Entry 6ZKW (X-ray diffraction, 2.26 A resolution); this record covers chains A and D of the 5 polymer chains in the assembly.

[Chain A]
Protein: HLA class I histocompatibility antigen, alpha chain E
Source organism: Homo sapiens
UniProtKB: P13747 (HLAE_HUMAN); residues 1-276 here correspond to UniProt positions 22-297 (UniProt number = residue number + 21)
Amino-acid sequence (276 residues; each row starts with the number of its first residue):
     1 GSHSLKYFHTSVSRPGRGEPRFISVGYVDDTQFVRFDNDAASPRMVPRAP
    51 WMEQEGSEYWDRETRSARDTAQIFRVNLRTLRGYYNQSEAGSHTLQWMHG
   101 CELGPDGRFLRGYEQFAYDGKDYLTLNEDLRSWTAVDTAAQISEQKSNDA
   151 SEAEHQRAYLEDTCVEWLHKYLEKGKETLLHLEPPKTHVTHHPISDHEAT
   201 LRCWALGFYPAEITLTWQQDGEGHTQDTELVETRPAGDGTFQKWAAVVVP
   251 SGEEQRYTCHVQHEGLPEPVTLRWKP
Disordered / not traced: 1, 223
Disulfides: Cys101-Cys164, Cys203-Cys259
Curated features (UniProtKB/Swiss-Prot):
  - region: Lys275, Pro276 (Connecting peptide)
  - binding site (a peptide antigen): Tyr7, Glu63, Ser66, Asn77, Tyr84, Ser143, Lys146, Gln156, Tyr159, Tyr171
  - glycosylation: Asn86 (N-linked (GlcNAc...) asparagine)
What the authors report for this chain:
  - mutagenesis - Y84C, Y84C/A139C, F116C, S147C: increased stability
  - mutagenesis - Y84C: abolished binding to T-cell receptor alpha chain (chain D)
  - mutagenesis - S147C: unchanged binding to HLA-E-inhA- and HLA-E-UL40-specific TCRs
  - mutagenesis - F116C: unchanged binding to HLA-E-inhA and HLA-E-UL40 TCRs
  - mutagenesis - S147C: abolished binding to HLA-E-Gag6V-specific TCRs
  - mutagenesis - F116C: unchanged binding to HLA-E-Gag6V TCRs

[Chain D]
Protein: T-cell receptor alpha chain
Source organism: Homo sapiens
Amino-acid sequence (199 residues; each row starts with the number of its first residue; note: 16 numbers in that range are skipped by the numbering (no residue carries them; nothing is unmodelled there); numbering starts at 0):
     0 MAQEVTQIPAALSVPEGENLVLNCSFTDSA
    36 IYNLQWFRQDPGKGLTSLLLIQSS
    63 QREQTS
    74 GRLNASLDKSSGRSTLYIAASQPGDSATYLCAVTNQA
   113 GTALIFGKGTTLSVSSNIQNPDPAVYQLRDSKSSDKSVCLFTDFDSQTNV
   163 SQSKDSDVYITDKCVLDMRSMDFKSNSAVAWSNKSDFACANAFNNSIIPE
   213 DT
Disordered / not traced: 0, 198-199, 207-214
Disulfides: Cys23-Cys104, Cys151-Cys201

[How chain A and chain D interact]
Residue-residue contacts - 9 pairs, chain A then chain D:
  Asp69(A) with Ala110(D)
  Ile73(A) with Thr114(D)
  Asp149(A) with Gln57(D), hydrogen bond (backbone-side chain)
  Ala150(A) with Tyr37(D)
  Glu152(A) with Tyr37(D), hydrogen bond
  Glu154(A) with Lys82(D), salt bridge
  His155(A) with Ala29(D); Ile36(D), hydrogen bond (side chain-backbone); Tyr37(D)
Other interface residues (no listed pair), chain A (9 interface residues in all): Gln72, Ser151
Other interface residues (no listed pair), chain D (9 interface residues in all): Ser58, Ser59
The authors on this interface:
  - interface residues, chain A: Asp149(A), Glu152(A), His155(A)

[Overview]
The chain A/chain D interface involves 9 residues from each chain; the contacts include 3 hydrogen bonds and 1
salt bridge. Polar pairs include Glu154(A)-Lys82(D), Asp149(A)-Gln57(D) and Glu152(A)-Tyr37(D). From the
paper: Y84C, Y84C/A139C and F116C of chain A, among others, increase stability; interface residues Asp149(A),
Glu152(A) and His155(A).
Chain A is HLA class I histocompatibility antigen, alpha chain E and chain D is T-cell receptor alpha chain,
both from Homo sapiens; the structure, Crystal structure of InhA:01 TCR in complex with HLA-E bound to InhA
(53-61), was determined by X-ray diffraction together with 6ZKX, 6ZKY, 6ZKZ, 7NDQ, 7NDT and 7NDU from the same
study.
